Entry 8BH3 (electron microscopy, 4.55 A resolution (low resolution: residue-level contacts below are approximate; hydrogen-bond / salt-bridge calls are withheld)); this record covers chains S and i of the 18 polymer chains in the assembly.

== Chain S ==
Name: DNA-dependent protein kinase catalytic subunit
From: Homo sapiens
Notes: EC 2.7.11.1
UniProt: P78527 (PRKDC_HUMAN); residue numbers follow UniProt; this construct covers 1-4128
Chain sequence (4128 residues; numbered 1 to 4128; the number before each row is that of its first residue):
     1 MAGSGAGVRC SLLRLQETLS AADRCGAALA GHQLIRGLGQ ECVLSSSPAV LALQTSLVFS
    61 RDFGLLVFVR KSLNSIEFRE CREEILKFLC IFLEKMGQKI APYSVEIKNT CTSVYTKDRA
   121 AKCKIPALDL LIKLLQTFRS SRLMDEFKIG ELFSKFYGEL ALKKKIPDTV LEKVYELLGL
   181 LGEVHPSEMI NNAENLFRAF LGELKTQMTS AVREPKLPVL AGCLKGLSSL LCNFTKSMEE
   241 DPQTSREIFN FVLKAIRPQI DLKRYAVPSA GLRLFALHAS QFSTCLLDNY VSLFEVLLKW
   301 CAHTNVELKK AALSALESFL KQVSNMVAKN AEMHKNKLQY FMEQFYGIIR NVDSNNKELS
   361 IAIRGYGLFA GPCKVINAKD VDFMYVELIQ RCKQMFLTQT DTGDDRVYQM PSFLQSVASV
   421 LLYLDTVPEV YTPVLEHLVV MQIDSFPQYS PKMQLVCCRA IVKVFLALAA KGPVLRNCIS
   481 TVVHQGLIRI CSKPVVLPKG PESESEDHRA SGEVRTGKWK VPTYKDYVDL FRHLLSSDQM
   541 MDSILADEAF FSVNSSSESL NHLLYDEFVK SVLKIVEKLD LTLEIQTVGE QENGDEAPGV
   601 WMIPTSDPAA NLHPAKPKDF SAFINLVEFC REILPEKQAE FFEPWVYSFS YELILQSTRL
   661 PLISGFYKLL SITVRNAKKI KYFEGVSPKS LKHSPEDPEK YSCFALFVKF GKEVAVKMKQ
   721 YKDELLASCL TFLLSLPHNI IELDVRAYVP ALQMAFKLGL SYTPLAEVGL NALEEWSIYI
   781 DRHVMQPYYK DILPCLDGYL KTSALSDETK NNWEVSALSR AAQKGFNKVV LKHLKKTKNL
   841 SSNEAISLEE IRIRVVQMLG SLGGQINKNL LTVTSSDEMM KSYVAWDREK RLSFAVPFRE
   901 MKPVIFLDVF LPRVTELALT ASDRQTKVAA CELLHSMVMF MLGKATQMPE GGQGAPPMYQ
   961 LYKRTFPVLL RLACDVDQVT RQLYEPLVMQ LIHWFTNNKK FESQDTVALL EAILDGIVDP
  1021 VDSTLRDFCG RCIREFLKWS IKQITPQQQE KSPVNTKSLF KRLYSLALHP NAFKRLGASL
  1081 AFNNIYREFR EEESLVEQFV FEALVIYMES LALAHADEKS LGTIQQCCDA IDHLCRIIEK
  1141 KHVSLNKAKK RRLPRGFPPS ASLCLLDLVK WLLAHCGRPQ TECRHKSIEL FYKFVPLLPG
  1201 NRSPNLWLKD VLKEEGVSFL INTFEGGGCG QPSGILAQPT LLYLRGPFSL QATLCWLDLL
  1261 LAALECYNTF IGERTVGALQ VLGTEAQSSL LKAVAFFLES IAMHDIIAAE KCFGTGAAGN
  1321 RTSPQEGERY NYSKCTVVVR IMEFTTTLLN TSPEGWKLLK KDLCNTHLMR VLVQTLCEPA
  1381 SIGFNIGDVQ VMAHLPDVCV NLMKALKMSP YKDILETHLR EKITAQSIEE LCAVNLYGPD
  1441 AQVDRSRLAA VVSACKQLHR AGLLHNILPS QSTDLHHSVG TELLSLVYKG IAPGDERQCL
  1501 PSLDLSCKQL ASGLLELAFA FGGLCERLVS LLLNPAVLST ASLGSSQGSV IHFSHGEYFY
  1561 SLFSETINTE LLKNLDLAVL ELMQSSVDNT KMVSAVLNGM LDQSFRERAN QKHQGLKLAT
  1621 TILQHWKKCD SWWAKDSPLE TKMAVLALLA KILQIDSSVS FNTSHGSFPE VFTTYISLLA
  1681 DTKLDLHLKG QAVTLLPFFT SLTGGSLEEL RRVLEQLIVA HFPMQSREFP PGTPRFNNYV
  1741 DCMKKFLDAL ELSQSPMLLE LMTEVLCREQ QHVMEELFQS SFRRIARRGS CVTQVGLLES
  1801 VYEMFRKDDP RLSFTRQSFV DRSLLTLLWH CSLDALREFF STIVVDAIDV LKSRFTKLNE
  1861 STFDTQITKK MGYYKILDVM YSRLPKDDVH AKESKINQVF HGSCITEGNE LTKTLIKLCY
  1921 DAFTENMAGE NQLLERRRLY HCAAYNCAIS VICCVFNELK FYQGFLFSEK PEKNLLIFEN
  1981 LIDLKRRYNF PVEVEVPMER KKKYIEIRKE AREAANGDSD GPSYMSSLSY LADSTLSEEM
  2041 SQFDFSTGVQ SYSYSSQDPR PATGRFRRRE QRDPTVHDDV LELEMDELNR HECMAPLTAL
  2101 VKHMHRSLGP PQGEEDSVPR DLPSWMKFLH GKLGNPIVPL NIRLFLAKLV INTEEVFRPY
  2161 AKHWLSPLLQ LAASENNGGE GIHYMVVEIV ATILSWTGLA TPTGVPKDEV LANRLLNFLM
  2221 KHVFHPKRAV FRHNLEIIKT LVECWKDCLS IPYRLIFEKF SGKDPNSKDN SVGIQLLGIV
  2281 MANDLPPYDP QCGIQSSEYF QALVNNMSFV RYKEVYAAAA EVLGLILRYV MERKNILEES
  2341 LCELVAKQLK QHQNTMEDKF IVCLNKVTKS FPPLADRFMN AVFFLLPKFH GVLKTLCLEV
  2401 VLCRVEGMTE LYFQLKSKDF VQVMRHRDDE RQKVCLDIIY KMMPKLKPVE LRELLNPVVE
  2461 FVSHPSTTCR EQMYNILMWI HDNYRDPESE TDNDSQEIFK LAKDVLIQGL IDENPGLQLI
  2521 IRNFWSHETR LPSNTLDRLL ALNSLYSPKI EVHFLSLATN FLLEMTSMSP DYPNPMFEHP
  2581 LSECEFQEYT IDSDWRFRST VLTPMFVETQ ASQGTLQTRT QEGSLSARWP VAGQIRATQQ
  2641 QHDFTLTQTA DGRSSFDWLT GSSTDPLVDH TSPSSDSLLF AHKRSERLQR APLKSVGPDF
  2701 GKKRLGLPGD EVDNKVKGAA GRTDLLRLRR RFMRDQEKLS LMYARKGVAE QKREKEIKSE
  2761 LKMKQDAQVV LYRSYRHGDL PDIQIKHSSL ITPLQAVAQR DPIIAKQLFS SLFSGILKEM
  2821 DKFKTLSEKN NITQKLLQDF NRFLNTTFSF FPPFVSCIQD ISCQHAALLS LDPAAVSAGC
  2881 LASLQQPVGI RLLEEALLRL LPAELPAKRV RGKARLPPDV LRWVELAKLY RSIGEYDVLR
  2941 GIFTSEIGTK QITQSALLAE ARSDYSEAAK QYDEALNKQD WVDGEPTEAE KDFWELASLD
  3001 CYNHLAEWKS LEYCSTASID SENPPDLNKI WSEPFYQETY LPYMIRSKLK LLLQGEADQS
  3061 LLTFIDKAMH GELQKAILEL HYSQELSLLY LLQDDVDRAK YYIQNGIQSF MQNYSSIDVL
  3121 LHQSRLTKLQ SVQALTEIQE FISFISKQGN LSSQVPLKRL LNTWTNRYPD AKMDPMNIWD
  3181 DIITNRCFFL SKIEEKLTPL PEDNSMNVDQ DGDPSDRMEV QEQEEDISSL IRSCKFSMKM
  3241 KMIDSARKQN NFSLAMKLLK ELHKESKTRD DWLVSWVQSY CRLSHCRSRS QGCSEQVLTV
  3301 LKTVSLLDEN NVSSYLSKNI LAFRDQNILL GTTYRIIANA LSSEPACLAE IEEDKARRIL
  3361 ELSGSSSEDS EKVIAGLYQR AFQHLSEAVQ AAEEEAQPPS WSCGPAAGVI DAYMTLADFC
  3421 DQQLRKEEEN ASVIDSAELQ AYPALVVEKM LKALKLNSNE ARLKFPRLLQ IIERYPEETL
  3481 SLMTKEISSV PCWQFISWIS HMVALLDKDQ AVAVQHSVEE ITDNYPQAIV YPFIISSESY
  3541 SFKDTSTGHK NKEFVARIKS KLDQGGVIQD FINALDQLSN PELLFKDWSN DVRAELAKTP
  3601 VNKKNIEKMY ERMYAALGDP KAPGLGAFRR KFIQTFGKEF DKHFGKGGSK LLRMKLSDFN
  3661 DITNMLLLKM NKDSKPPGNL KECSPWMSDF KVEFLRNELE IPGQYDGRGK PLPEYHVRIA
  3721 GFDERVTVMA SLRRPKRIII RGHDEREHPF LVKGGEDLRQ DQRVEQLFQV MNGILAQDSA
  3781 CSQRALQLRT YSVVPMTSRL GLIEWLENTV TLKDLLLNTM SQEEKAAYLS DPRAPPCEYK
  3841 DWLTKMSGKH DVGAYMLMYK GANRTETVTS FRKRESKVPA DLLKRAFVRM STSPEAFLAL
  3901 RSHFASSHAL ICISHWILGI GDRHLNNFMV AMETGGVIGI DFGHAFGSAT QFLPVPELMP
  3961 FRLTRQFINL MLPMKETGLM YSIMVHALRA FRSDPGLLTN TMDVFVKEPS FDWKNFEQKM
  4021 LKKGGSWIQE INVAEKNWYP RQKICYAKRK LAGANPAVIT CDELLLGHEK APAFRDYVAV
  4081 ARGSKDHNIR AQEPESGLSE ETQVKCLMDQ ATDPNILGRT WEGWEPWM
Disordered / not traced: 1-9, 254-258, 350-355, 398-406, 499-518, 548-558, 587-609, 686-696, 804-825, 841-846, 872-878, 1241-1248, 1314-1321, 1493-1501, 1539-1552, 1700-1706, 1807-1814, 1853-1861, 1886-1908, 1927-1933, 1964-2033, 2051-2089, 2109-2119, 2177-2178, 2487-2490, 2604-2720, 2902-2915, 3023-3028, 3198-3225, 3365-3367, 3396-3406, 3430-3440, 3540-3544, 3598-3600, 3648-3656, 3844-3850, 3992-3995, 4016-4037
UniProt features mapped onto this chain:
  - region: Leu-1503 to Leu-1538 (Interaction with C1D), Glu-2737 to Gln-2765 (May split the end of the DNA molecule, with the two strands separating around the region), Val-3728 to Arg-3734 (G-loop), Gly-3919 to Asn-3927 (Catalytic loop), Gly-3939 to Thr-3964 (Activation loop)
  - site: Asp-2020, Gly-2021 (Cleavage)
  - modified residue: Lys-117 (N6-acetyllysine), Ser-511 (Phosphoserine), Ser-687 (Phosphoserine), Lys-828 (N6-acetyllysine), Ser-841 (Phosphoserine), Ser-893 (Phosphoserine), Ser-1065 (Phosphoserine), Lys-1209 (N6-acetyllysine), Lys-1970 (N6-acetyllysine), Ser-2056 (Phosphoserine), Lys-2259 (N6-acetyllysine), Thr-2535 (Phosphothreonine), Thr-2609 (Phosphothreonine), Ser-2612 (Phosphoserine), Thr-2638 (Phosphothreonine), Thr-2647 (Phosphothreonine), Ser-2789 (Phosphoserine), Ser-3205 (Phosphoserine), Lys-3241 (N6-acetyllysine), Lys-3260 (N6-acetyllysine) and 6 more in UniProt

== Chain i ==
Molecule: 27-nt DNA strand
Sequence (27 nucleotides; row label = number of the first residue in the row):
    18 GCTAATAAAC TAAAAACTAT TATTATG

== Interface between chain S and chain i ==
Pairs across the interface - 8 pairs, chain S then chain i:
  Glu-214(S) with DA32(i)
  Lys-263(S) with DT41(i)
  Arg-264(S) with DA39(i); DT40(i)
  Met-2742(S) with DT43(i); DG44(i)
  Arg-2745(S) with DT43(i); DG44(i)
Interface residues without a listed pair, chain S (7 interface residues in all): Lys-163, Asn-305
Interface residues without a listed pair, chain i (8 interface residues in all): DA30, DA42

== In short ==
7 residues of chain S face 8 of chain i across their interface.
Chain S is DNA-dependent protein kinase catalytic subunit (Homo sapiens) and chain i is a 27-nt DNA strand;
the structure, DNA-PK Ku80 mediated dimer bound to PAXX, was determined by electron microscopy (same
publication as 8ASC, 7ZYG, 8BHV, 8BHY and 7ZWA).
